PDB entry 8ZYW | electron microscopy, 3.43 A resolution | chains A and E of the 7 polymer chains in the assembly

[Chain A]
Molecule: PomB
Source organism: Vibrio alginolyticus
Reference sequence: O06874 (O06874_VIBAL); residues 1-315 here = UniProt positions 1-315
Sequence (321 residues; numbered 1 to 321; the number before each row is that of its first residue):
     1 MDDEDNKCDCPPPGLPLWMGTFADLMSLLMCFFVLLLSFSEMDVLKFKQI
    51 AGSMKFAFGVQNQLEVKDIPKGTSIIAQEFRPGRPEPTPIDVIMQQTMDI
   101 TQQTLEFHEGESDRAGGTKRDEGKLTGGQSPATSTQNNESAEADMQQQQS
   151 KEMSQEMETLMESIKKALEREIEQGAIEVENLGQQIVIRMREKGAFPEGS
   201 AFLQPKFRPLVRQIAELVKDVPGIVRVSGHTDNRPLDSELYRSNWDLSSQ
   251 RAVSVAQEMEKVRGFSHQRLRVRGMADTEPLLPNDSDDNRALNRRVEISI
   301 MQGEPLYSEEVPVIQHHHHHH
Unresolved in the structure: 1-13, 60-321
Differences from the reference sequence: expression tag (316-321)
What the authors report for this chain:
  - specificity-determining residues: L35 (by similarity / conservation)

[Chain E]
Molecule: Chemotaxis protein PomA
Source organism: Vibrio alginolyticus
Reference sequence: O06873 (POMA_VIBAL); residue numbers follow UniProt; this construct covers 1-253
Sequence (253 residues; each row starts with the number of its first residue):
     1 MDLATLLGLIGGFAFVIMAMVLGGSIGMFVDVTSILIVVGGSIFVVLMKF
    51 TMGQFFGATKIAGKAFMFKADEPEDLIAKIVEMADAARKGGFLALEEMEI
   101 NNTFMQKGIDLLVDGHDADVVRAALKKDIALTDERHTQGTGVFRAFGDVA
   151 PAMGMIGTLVGLVAMLSNMDDPKAIGPAMAVALLTTLYGAILSNMVFFPI
   201 ADKLSLRRDQETLNRRLIMDGVLAIQDGQNPRVIDSYLKNYLNEGKRALE
   251 IDE
Unresolved in the structure: 1-25, 88-99, 251-253
What the authors report for this chain:
  - specificity-determining residues: M165, M179 (by similarity / conservation)

[Interface between chain A and chain E]
Residue-residue contacts - 11 pairs, chain A then chain E:
  F22(A) - M155(E)  hydrophobic
  I50(A) - P172(E)  hydrophobic
  I50(A) - I175(E)  hydrophobic
  S53(A) - P172(E)  hydrogen bond (side chain-backbone)
  S53(A) - G176(E)  hydrogen bond (side chain-backbone)
  M54(A) - M179(E)  hydrophobic
  A57(A) - G27(E)
  A57(A) - G176(E)
  A57(A) - P177(E)
  F58(A) - A180(E)  hydrophobic
  F58(A) - L184(E)  hydrophobic
Also at the interface, not in a pair above, chain A (9 interface residues in all): M19, Q49, F56
Also at the interface, not in a pair above, chain E (13 interface residues in all): I26, V30, K173, L183

[In short]
9 residues of chain A face 13 of chain E across their interface, with 2 hydrogen bonds. Polar pairs include
S53(A)-P172(E) and S53(A)-G176(E). From the paper: specificity determinants L35(A) and M165(E) among others.
Here chain A is PomB and chain E is Chemotaxis protein PomA, both from Vibrio alginolyticus. Entry 8ZYW
(Bacterial flagellar sodium-driven stator PomA5PomB2 with 100 mM KCl) was determined by electron microscopy
together with 8ZYV, 8ZYZ, 8ZZ0 and 9IJM from the same study.
